1CWH - chains A and C; structure by X-ray diffraction, 1.86 A resolution.

# Chain A
Name: Peptidyl-prolyl cis-trans isomerase A
Organism: Homo sapiens
Notes: EC 5.2.1.8
UniProt: P62937 (PPIA_HUMAN); residues 2-165 here correspond to UniProt positions 1-164 (UniProt number = residue number - 1)
Sequence (165 residues; each row starts with the number of its first residue):
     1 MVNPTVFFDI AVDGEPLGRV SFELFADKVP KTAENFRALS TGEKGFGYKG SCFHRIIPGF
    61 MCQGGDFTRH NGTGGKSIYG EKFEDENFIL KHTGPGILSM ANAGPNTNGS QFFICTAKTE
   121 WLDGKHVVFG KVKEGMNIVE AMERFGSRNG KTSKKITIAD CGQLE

# Chain C
Name: Cyclosporin A
Sequence (11 residues; each row starts with the number of its first residue):
     1 ALLVTAXLVL A
Glycans and other covalent adducts: covalent link A1-A11
Modified residues: A1 (D-alanine; DAL); L2, L3, L8, L10 (N-methylleucine; MLE); V4 (N-methylvaline; MVA); T5 (4-methyl-4-[(E)-2-butenyl]-4,N-methyl-threonine; BMT); A6 (alpha-aminobutyric acid; ABA); DSE (N-methyl-D-serine) at position 7
Sequence notes: engineered mutation DSE_7 (Sar in NOR00033)

# How chain A and chain C interact
Residue-residue contacts (27; chain A residue first):
  R55(A) with L3(C), hydrogen bond (side chain-backbone); V4(C); T5(C); V9(C)
  F60(A) with L2(C); L3(C); V4(C)
  M61(A) with V4(C)
  Q63(A) with V4(C); T5(C), hydrogen bond (side chain-backbone)
  G72(A) with A6(C); DSE_7(C)
  T73(A) with DSE_7(C)
  A101(A) with V4(C); A6(C)
  N102(A) with V4(C); T5(C); A6(C), hydrogen bond (backbone-backbone)
  A103(A) with T5(C); A6(C)
  Q111(A) with A6(C)
  F113(A) with V4(C)
  W121(A) with L2(C), hydrogen bond (side chain-backbone)
  L122(A) with V4(C)
  K125(A) with L3(C)
  H126(A) with V4(C); T5(C)
Interface residues without a listed pair, chain C (8 interface residues in all): L8

# Overview
The interface between chain A and chain C involves 15 residues on one side and 8 on the other, with 4 hydrogen
bonds. Polar pairs include R55(A)-L3(C), Q63(A)-T5(C) and W121(A)-L2(C).
Here chain A is Peptidyl-prolyl cis-trans isomerase A (Homo sapiens) and chain C is Cyclosporin A. Entry 1CWH
(Human cyclophilin A complexed with 3-D-ser cyclosporin) was determined by X-ray diffraction (same publication
as 1BCK, 1CWF, 1CWI, 1CWJ, 1CWK, 1CWL and 1CWM).
